Entry 6CFZ (electron microscopy, 4.50 A resolution (low resolution: residue-level contacts below are approximate; hydrogen-bond / salt-bridge calls are withheld)); this record covers chains C and I of the 10 polymer chains in the assembly.

[Chain C]
Name: Dad2
Source organism: Chaetomium thermophilum
UniProt: G0RZB3 (G0RZB3_CHATD); residue numbers follow UniProt; this construct covers 25-117
Sequence (94 residues; each row starts with the number of its first residue):
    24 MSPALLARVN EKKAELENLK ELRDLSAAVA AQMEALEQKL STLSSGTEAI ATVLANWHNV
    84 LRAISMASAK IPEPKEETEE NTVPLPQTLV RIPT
Disordered / not traced: 24, 96-108, 117
Construct notes: initiating methionine (24)

[Chain I]
Name: Spc19
Source organism: Chaetomium thermophilum
UniProt: G0S0N0 (G0S0N0_CHATD); residues 7-156 here = UniProt positions 7-156
Sequence (151 residues; row label = number of the first residue in the row):
     6 MSYADCVCSL RTSLAFLESS VATLDNGVQD FPRLCHVLRT VRHYELIPQT TLAAAEASLR
    66 DEIGPFIQLL LDRAEKHLDR QARRIETLKA RAELNAGRLS QYSGDGHNNG KFSGQGMDFR
   126 KSRPLNGEAA LRAKVVRQRK EALKYSVERL E
Disordered / not traced: 6, 113-156
Construct notes: initiating methionine (6)

[How chain C and chain I interact]
Contacting residue pairs (40):
  E38(C) - Y8(I)
  N41(C) - Y8(I)
  L45(C) - C11(I)
  L45(C) - L15(I)
  L48(C) - L15(I)
  L48(C) - L19(I)
  A51(C) - L19(I)
  V52(C) - L19(I)
  Q55(C) - L19(I)
  Q55(C) - L22(I)
  Q55(C) - E23(I)
  Q55(C) - V26(I)
  M56(C) - L22(I)
  K62(C) - D30(I)
  T65(C) - F36(I)
  L66(C) - V33(I)
  L66(C) - F36(I)
  S68(C) - C40(I)
  A72(C) - L43(I)
  T75(C) - Y49(I)
  N79(C) - Y49(I)
  N82(C) - L51(I)
  M89(C) - T56(I)
  P109(C) - Q54(I)
  P109(C) - T55(I)
  P109(C) - L57(I)
  P109(C) - A58(I)
  Q110(C) - Q54(I)
  Q110(C) - L57(I)
  T111(C) - Q54(I)
  L112(C) - I52(I)
  L112(C) - Q54(I)
  V113(C) - I52(I)
  V113(C) - Q54(I)
  R114(C) - E50(I)
  R114(C) - L51(I)
  R114(C) - I52(I)
  P116(C) - H48(I)
  P116(C) - Y49(I)
  P116(C) - E50(I)
Interface residues without a listed pair, chain C (26 interface residues in all): L42, G69
Interface residues without a listed pair, chain I (27 interface residues in all): V12, R16, P37, R44, R47

[Summary]
26 residues of chain C and 27 residues of chain I are in contact.
Here chain C is Dad2 and chain I is Spc19, both from Chaetomium thermophilum. Entry 6CFZ (Structure of the
DASH/Dam1 complex shows its role at the yeast kinetochore-microtubule interface) was determined by electron
microscopy.
